Entry 5S53 (X-ray diffraction, 2.75 A resolution); this record covers chains D and E of the 6 polymer chains in the assembly.

Chain D:
Protein: Tubulin beta-2B chain
Source organism: Bos taurus
Reference sequence: Q6B856 (TBB2B_BOVIN); the author numbering skips numbers that UniProt does not, so the offset changes along the chain: 1-42 = UniProt 1-42; 45-360 = UniProt 43-358; 369-455 = UniProt 359-445
Sequence (445 residues; numbered 1 to 455; 10 numbers in that range are skipped by the numbering (no residue carries them; nothing is unmodelled there); the number before each row is that of its first residue):
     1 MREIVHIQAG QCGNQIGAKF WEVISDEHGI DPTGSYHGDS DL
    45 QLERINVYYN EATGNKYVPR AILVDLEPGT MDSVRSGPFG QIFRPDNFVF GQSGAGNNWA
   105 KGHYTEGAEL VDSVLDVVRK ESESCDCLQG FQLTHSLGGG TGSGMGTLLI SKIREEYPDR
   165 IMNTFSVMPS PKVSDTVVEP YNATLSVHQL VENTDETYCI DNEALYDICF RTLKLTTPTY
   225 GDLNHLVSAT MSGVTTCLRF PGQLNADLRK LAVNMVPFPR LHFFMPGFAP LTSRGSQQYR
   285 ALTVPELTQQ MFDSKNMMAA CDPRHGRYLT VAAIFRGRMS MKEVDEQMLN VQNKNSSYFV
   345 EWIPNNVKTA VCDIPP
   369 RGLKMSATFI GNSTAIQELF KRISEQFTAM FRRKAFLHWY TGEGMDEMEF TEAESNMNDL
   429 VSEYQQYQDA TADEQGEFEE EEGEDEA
Not modelled in the structure: 442-455
UniProt features mapped onto this chain:
  - motif: M1 to I4 (MREI motif)
  - binding site (GTP): Q11, E71, S140, G144, T145, G146, N206, N228
  - binding site (Mg(2+)): E71
  - modified residue: S40 (Phosphoserine), T57 (Phosphothreonine), K60 (N6-acetyllysine), S174 (Phosphoserine), T287 (Phosphothreonine), T292 (Phosphothreonine), R320 (Omega-N-methylarginine), E448 (5-glutamyl polyglutamate)
  - cross-link (Glycyl lysine isopeptide (Lys-Gly)): K60 (interchain with G-Cter in ubiquitin), K326 (interchain with G-Cter in ubiquitin)

Chain E:
Protein: Stathmin-4
Source organism: Rattus norvegicus
Reference sequence: P63043 (STMN4_RAT); residues 5-145 here correspond to UniProt positions 49-189 (UniProt number = residue number + 44)
Sequence (143 residues; each row starts with the number of its first residue):
     3 MADMEVIELN KCTSGQSFEV ILKPPSFDGV PEFNASLPRR RDPSLEEIQK KLEAAEERRK
    63 YQEAELLKHL AEKREHEREV IQKAIEENNN FIKMAKEKLA QKMESNKENR EAHLAAMLER
   123 LQEKDKHAEE VRKNKELKEE ASR
Not modelled in the structure: 3-5, 29-43, 144-145
Construct notes: initiating methionine (3); expression tag (4)
UniProt features mapped onto this chain:
  - modified residue: S46 (Phosphoserine)

Interface between chain D and chain E:
Contacting residue pairs (23):
  Y108(D) - H129(E)  hydrogen bond
  Y108(D) - A130(E)  hydrophobic
  Y108(D) - V133(E)  hydrophobic
  Y108(D) - R134(E)  hydrogen bond (backbone-side chain)
  T109(D) - K137(E)
  A112(D) - R134(E)
  S155(D) - L123(E)
  K156(D) - D127(E)  salt bridge
  R158(D) - L123(E)
  E159(D) - L120(E)
  E159(D) - L123(E)
  E159(D) - D127(E)
  D163(D) - R112(E)
  Q193(D) - K126(E)  hydrogen bond
  T409(D) - K140(E)  hydrogen bond (backbone-side chain)
  G410(D) - K137(E)
  G410(D) - K140(E)
  E411(D) - V133(E)
  E411(D) - K137(E)  salt bridge
  G412(D) - V133(E)
  G412(D) - N136(E)
  M413(D) - V133(E)
  E417(D) - H129(E)  salt bridge
Interface residues without a listed pair, chain D (17 interface residues in all): P162, N197
Interface residues without a listed pair, chain E (15 interface residues in all): L116, M119, Q124

In short:
Chain D and chain E form an interface of 17 and 15 residues respectively, with 4 hydrogen bonds and 3 salt
bridges. Polar pairs include K156(D)-D127(E), E411(D)-K137(E) and E417(D)-H129(E). Curated annotation
(UniProt) lists 8 GTP-binding residues and Mg2+-binding residue E71(D) on chain D.
Here chain D is Tubulin beta-2B chain (Bos taurus) and chain E is Stathmin-4 (Rattus norvegicus). Entry 5S53
(Tubulin-Z1349163663-complex) was determined by X-ray diffraction, deposited together with 5S4L, 5S4M, 5S4N,
5S4O, 5S4P, 5S4Q and 52 further entries.
